Entry 8DN4 (electron microscopy, 4.10 A resolution (low resolution: residue-level contacts below are approximate; hydrogen-bond / salt-bridge calls are withheld)); this record covers chains A and E of the 5 polymer chains in the assembly.

Chain A:
Name: Glycine receptor subunit alpha-1
From: Homo sapiens
UniProtKB: P23415 (GLRA1_HUMAN); aligned to UniProt positions 29-395 over residues 1-428 (the alignment contains insertions or deletions, so no single offset holds)
Sequence (367 residues; numbered 1 to 428; 61 numbers in that range are skipped by the numbering (no residue carries them; nothing is unmodelled there); the number before each row is that of its first residue):
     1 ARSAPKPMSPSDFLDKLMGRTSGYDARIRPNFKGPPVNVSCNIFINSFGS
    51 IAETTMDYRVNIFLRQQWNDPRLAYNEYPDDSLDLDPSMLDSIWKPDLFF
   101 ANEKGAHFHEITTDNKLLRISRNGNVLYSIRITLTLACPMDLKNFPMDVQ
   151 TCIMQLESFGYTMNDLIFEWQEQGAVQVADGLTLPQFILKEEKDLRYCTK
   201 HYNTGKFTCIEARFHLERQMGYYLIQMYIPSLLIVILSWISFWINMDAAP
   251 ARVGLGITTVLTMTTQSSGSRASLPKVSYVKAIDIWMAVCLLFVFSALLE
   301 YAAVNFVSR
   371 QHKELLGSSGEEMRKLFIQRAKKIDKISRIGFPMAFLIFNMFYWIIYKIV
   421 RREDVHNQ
Unresolved in the structure: 1-7, 371-386, 420-428
Sequence notes: conflict Gly377 (Ser406 in P23415), Ser378 (Lys407 in P23415), Gly380 (Pro409 in P23415)
Disulfide bonds: Cys138-Cys152, Cys198-Cys209
Covalently attached groups: N-acetylglucosamine (NAG) linked to Asn38
UniProt features mapped onto this chain:
  - binding site (glycine): Arg65, Ser129, Thr204
  - binding site (Zn(2+)): Glu192, Asp194, His215
  - binding site (strychnine): Tyr202 to Phe207
  - site: Leu261 (Important for obstruction of the ion pore in the closed conformation)
  - glycosylation: Asn38 (N-linked (GlcNAc...) asparagine)
What the authors report for this chain:
  - mutagenesis - A251C/A302C: unchanged signaling
  - disease-associated variants - R271L, R271P, R271Q: decreased signaling (citing earlier work)
  - mutagenesis - A251C/V253C: decreased signaling in response to hydrogen peroxide

Chain E:
Name: Glycine receptor subunit beta, Green fluorescent protein, Glycine receptor beta
From: Homo sapiens
UniProtKB: chimeric construct of P48167, P42212, A0A2K6CAQ3: residues 3-334 from P48167 (GLRB_HUMAN) positions 25-356 (UniProt number = residue number + 22); residues 334-343 from P42212 positions 1-238 (offset varies); residues 343-475 from A0A2K6CAQ3 positions 379-480 (UniProt number = residue number + 5)
Sequence (681 residues; row label = number of the first residue in the row; note: 111 numbers in that range are skipped by the numbering (no residue carries them; nothing is unmodelled there); a row labelled like 334A-334Z holds insertion residues (334A, then the next letters in order)):
     3 KSSKKGKGKKKQYLCPSQQSAEDLARVPANSTSNILNRLLVSYDPRIRPN
    53 FKGIPVDVVVNIFINSFGSIQETTMDYRVNIFLRQKWNDPRLKLPSDFRG
   103 SDALTVDPTMYKCLWKPDLFFANEKSANFHDVTQENILLFIFRDGDVLVS
   153 MRLSITLSCPLDLTLFPMDTQRCKMQLESFGYTTDDLRFIWQSGDPVQLE
   203 KIALPQFDIKKEDIEYGNCTKYYKGTGYYTCVEVIFTLRRQVGFYMMGVY
   253 APTLLIVVLSWLSFWINPDASAARVPLGIFSVLSLASECTTLAAELPKVS
   303 YVKALDVWLIACLLFGFASLVEYAVVQVMLNN
334A-334Z GGSSAAAVSKGEELFTGVVPILVELD
335A-335Z GDVNGHKFSVSGEGEGDATYGKLTLK
336A-336Z FICTTGKLPVPWPTLVTTFSYGVQCF
337A-337Z SRYPDHMKQHDFFKSAMPEGYVQERT
338A-338Z IFFKDDGNYKTRAEVKFEGDTLVNRI
339A-339Z ELKGIDFKEDGNILGHKLEYNYNSHN
340A-340Z VYIMADKQKNGIKVNFKIRHNIEDGS
341A-341Z VQLADHYQQNTPIGDGPVLLPDNHYL
342A-342Z STQSALSKDPNEKRDHMVLLEFVTAA
343A-343Z GITHGMDELYKSGSGSGVGETRCKKV
344A-344Z CTSKSDLRSNDFSIVGSLPRDFELSN
345A-345Z YDCYGKPIEVNNGLGKSQAKNNKKPP
346A-346G PAKPVIP
   446 TAAKRIDLYARALFPFCFLFFNVIYWSIYL
Unresolved in the structure: 3-32, 334A-334Z, 335A-335Z, 336A-336Z, 337A-337Z, 338A-338Z, 339A-339Z, 340A-340Z, 341A-341Z, 342A-342Z, 343A-343Z, 344A-344Z, 345A-345Z, 346A-346G
Sequence notes: linker (334A-334G, 343L-343M); conflict Val334H (Met1 in P42212), Gly343O (Thr380 in A0A2K6CAQ3), Ser343P (Leu381 in A0A2K6CAQ3), Gly343Q (Gln382 in A0A2K6CAQ3)
Disulfide bonds: Cys161-Cys175, Cys221-Cys233
Covalently attached groups: N-acetylglucosamine (NAG) linked to Asn220
UniProt features mapped onto this chain:
  - binding site (glycine): Arg86, Ser152, Thr228
  - site: Leu285 (Important for obstruction of the ion pore in the closed conformation)
  - glycosylation (N-linked (GlcNAc...) asparagine): Asn32, Asn220
  - modified residue: Tyr336U (Z: -2,3-didehydrotyrosine)
  - cross-link: Ser336T (5-imidazolinone (Ser-Gly))

Interface between chain A and chain E:
Residue-residue contacts (51; chain A residue first):
  Pro10(A) - Ile49(E)
  Pro10(A) - Phe53(E)
  Ser11(A) - Asp46(E)
  Ser11(A) - Arg48(E)
  Asp15(A) - Arg48(E)
  Asn46(A) - Ala124(E)
  Asn61(A) - Lys127(E)
  Phe63(A) - Phe182(E)
  Phe63(A) - Tyr225(E)
  Arg65(A) - Tyr225(E)
  Asp84(A) - Gly183(E)
  Asp86(A) - Pro47(E)
  Asp86(A) - Arg48(E)
  Met89(A) - Arg48(E)
  His109(A) - Glu126(E)
  Glu110(A) - Phe131(E)
  Ile111(A) - Leu121(E)
  Ile111(A) - Ala129(E)
  Thr112(A) - Leu121(E)
  Thr112(A) - Phe131(E)
  Thr112(A) - Leu155(E)
  Thr113(A) - Asp120(E)
  Asn115(A) - Phe182(E)
  Leu117(A) - Phe182(E)
  Leu117(A) - Gly183(E)
  Leu117(A) - Tyr231(E)
  Arg119(A) - Thr228(E)
  Ser129(A) - Phe182(E)
  Arg131(A) - Phe122(E)
  Arg131(A) - Phe123(E)
  Arg131(A) - Ala124(E)
  Arg131(A) - Glu126(E)
  Gln177(A) - Lys226(E)
  Gln186(A) - Lys300(E)
  Gln219(A) - Ser302(E)
  Tyr222(A) - Lys300(E)
  Tyr222(A) - Val301(E)
  Gln226(A) - Ala295(E)
  Gln226(A) - Asp308(E)
  Ile236(A) - Phe319(E)
  Leu237(A) - Phe319(E)
  Ile240(A) - Val323(E)
  Trp243(A) - Val330(E)
  Asn245(A) - Gln329(E)
  Asn245(A) - Asn333(E)
  Ala251(A) - Ser273(E)
  Gly254(A) - Ile281(E)
  Leu255(A) - Ile281(E)
  Thr258(A) - Ile281(E)
  Thr258(A) - Leu285(E)
  Thr262(A) - Leu285(E)
Also at the interface, not in a pair above, chain A (47 interface residues in all): Leu14, Phe44, Arg59, His107, Lys116, Leu127, Gly221, Tyr223, Ile229, Leu233, Pro250, Ser273
Also at the interface, not in a pair above, chain E (47 interface residues in all): Trp117, Pro119, Asn130, Met153, Gly227, Ala274, Val277, Val284, Cys291, Thr292, Ile312, Leu315, Leu322

Summary:
Chain A and chain E each contribute 47 residues to their interface. Covalently linked N-acetylglucosamine: at
Asn38(A). Covalently linked N-acetylglucosamine: at Asn220(E). From the paper: R271L, R271P and R271Q of chain
A reduce signaling; A251C/V253C of chain A reduce signaling in response to hydrogen peroxide.
Chain A is Glycine receptor subunit alpha-1 and chain E is Glycine receptor subunit beta, Green fluorescent
protein, Glycine receptor beta, both from Homo sapiens; the structure, Cryo-EM structure of human Glycine
Receptor alpha-1 beta heteromer, glycine-bound state3(desensitized state), was determined by electron
microscopy, deposited together with 8DN2, 8DN3 and 8DN5.
